PDB entry 6RQH | electron microscopy, 3.70 A resolution | chains M and N of the 20 polymer chains in the assembly

[Chain M]
Name: DNA-directed RNA polymerase I subunit RPA49
From: Saccharomyces cerevisiae
UniProt: Q01080 (RPA49_YEAST); residue numbers follow UniProt; this construct covers 1-415
Sequence (415 residues; each row starts with the number of its first residue):
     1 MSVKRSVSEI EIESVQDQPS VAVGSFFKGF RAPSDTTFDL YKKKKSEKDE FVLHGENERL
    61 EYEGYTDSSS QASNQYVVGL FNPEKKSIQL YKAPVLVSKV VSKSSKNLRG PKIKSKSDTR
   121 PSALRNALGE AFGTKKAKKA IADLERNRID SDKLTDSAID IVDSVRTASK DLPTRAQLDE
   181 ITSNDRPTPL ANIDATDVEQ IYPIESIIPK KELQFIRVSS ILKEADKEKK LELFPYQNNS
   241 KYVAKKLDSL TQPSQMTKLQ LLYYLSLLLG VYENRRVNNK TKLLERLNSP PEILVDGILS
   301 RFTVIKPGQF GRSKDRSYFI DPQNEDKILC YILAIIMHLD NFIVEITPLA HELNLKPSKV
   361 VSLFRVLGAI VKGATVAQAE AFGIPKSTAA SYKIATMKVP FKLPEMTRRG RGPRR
Not modelled in the structure: 1-7, 115-415
UniProt features mapped onto this chain:
  - modified residue (Phosphoserine): Ser-34, Ser-151
  - mutagenesis: Glu-325 to Asp-326 (No effect on DNA binding), Lys-356 (K356A: Loss of DNA binding; when associated with A-358), Ser-358 (S358A: Loss of DNA binding; when associated with A-356), Lys-359 (K359A: Loss of DNA binding), Arg-365 (R365A: Loss of DNA binding), Lys-393 (K393A: Loss of DNA binding)

[Chain N]
Name: DNA-directed RNA polymerase I subunit RPA34
From: Saccharomyces cerevisiae
UniProt: P47006 (RPA34_YEAST); residue numbers follow UniProt; this construct covers 1-233
Sequence (233 residues; numbered 1 to 233; the number before each row is that of its first residue):
     1 MSKLSKDYVS DSDSDDEVIS NEFSIPDGFK KCKHLKNFPL NGDNKKKAKQ QQVWLIKFPS
    61 NVDISKLKSL PVDFESSTTM TIDKHDYKIM DDTDIESSLT QDNLSNMTLL VPSESKESLK
   121 IASTAKDNAP LQFDKVFSVS ETAKIPAIDY SKVRVPRKDV PKVEGLKLEH FATGYDAEDF
   181 HVAEEVKENK KEPKKRSHHD DEEESSEKKK KKKEKREKRE KKDKKDKKKK HRD
Not modelled in the structure: 1-22, 45-48, 95-105, 126-129, 181-233
UniProt features mapped onto this chain:
  - modified residue (Phosphoserine): Ser-10, Ser-12, Ser-14, Ser-60

[Chain M / chain N interface]
Residue-residue contacts (84; chain M residue first):
  Ser-8(M) / Leu-70(N)
  Ser-8(M) / Pro-71(N)
  Ser-8(M) / Val-72(N)  hydrogen bond (backbone-backbone)
  Ser-8(M) / Asp-73(N)  hydrogen bond
  Glu-9(M) / Leu-70(N)
  Glu-9(M) / Val-72(N)
  Ile-10(M) / Phe-137(N)  hydrophobic
  Glu-11(M) / Lys-68(N)
  Ile-12(M) / Leu-70(N)  hydrophobic
  Val-15(M) / Ile-64(N)  hydrophobic
  Val-15(M) / Ser-65(N)
  Pro-19(M) / Cys-32(N)  hydrophobic
  Pro-19(M) / Leu-35(N)
  Ser-20(M) / Leu-35(N)
  Ser-20(M) / Leu-110(N)
  Ser-20(M) / Pro-112(N)
  Ser-20(M) / Glu-117(N)
  Ser-20(M) / Leu-119(N)
  Val-21(M) / Leu-109(N)  hydrophobic
  Val-21(M) / Leu-110(N)
  Val-21(M) / Val-111(N)  hydrophobic
  Ala-22(M) / Thr-108(N)
  Ala-22(M) / Leu-110(N)
  Ala-22(M) / Leu-119(N)
  Val-23(M) / Met-107(N)
  Val-23(M) / Thr-108(N)
  Gly-24(M) / Met-107(N)
  Gly-24(M) / Thr-108(N)  hydrogen bond (backbone-side chain)
  Ser-25(M) / Met-107(N)
  Phe-26(M) / Asn-106(N)
  Phe-26(M) / Thr-108(N)
  Lys-28(M) / Asn-106(N)
  Arg-31(M) / Ala-125(N)  hydrogen bond (side chain-backbone)
  Arg-31(M) / Pro-130(N)
  Thr-37(M) / Ser-118(N)
  Phe-38(M) / Ser-118(N)  hydrogen bond (backbone-backbone)
  Phe-38(M) / Leu-119(N)  hydrophobic
  Asp-39(M) / Glu-117(N)
  Leu-40(M) / Glu-117(N)  hydrogen bond (backbone-side chain)
  Tyr-41(M) / Ser-24(N)
  Tyr-41(M) / Phe-29(N)  hydrophobic
  Tyr-41(M) / Lys-30(N)
  Tyr-41(M) / Lys-31(N)
  Lys-42(M) / Gly-28(N)
  Lys-42(M) / Phe-29(N)
  Lys-42(M) / Lys-30(N)  hydrogen bond (backbone-backbone)
  Lys-43(M) / Gly-28(N)
  Lys-43(M) / Phe-29(N)
  Lys-44(M) / Gly-28(N)
  Lys-44(M) / Lys-30(N)
  His-54(M) / Phe-23(N)
  Ala-72(M) / Asn-61(N)
  Ser-73(M) / Pro-59(N)
  Ser-73(M) / Asn-61(N)  hydrogen bond
  Gln-75(M) / Phe-58(N)  hydrogen bond (backbone-backbone)
  Gln-75(M) / Ser-60(N)
  Gln-75(M) / Ile-64(N)
  Tyr-76(M) / Lys-57(N)  hydrogen bond
  Tyr-76(M) / Phe-58(N)
  Tyr-76(M) / Met-107(N)  hydrophobic
  Val-77(M) / Ile-56(N)
  Val-77(M) / Phe-58(N)  hydrophobic
  Val-78(M) / Val-53(N)  hydrophobic
  Val-78(M) / Leu-109(N)  hydrophobic
  Gly-79(M) / Val-53(N)
  Gly-79(M) / Trp-54(N)  hydrogen bond (backbone-backbone)
  Leu-80(M) / Pro-39(N)
  Leu-80(M) / Leu-40(N)  hydrophobic
  Leu-80(M) / Gln-52(N)
  Phe-81(M) / Gln-51(N)
  Phe-81(M) / Gln-52(N)  hydrogen bond (backbone-backbone)
  Phe-81(M) / Trp-54(N)  hydrophobic
  Asn-82(M) / Gln-51(N)  hydrogen bond
  Pro-83(M) / Gln-50(N)
  Ile-88(M) / Trp-54(N)  hydrophobic
  Ile-88(M) / Ile-56(N)  hydrophobic
  Gln-89(M) / Ile-56(N)
  Leu-90(M) / Phe-58(N)  hydrophobic
  Leu-90(M) / Ile-64(N)  hydrophobic
  Tyr-91(M) / Asn-37(N)  hydrogen bond (side chain-backbone)
  Tyr-91(M) / Phe-38(N)
  Tyr-91(M) / Pro-39(N)
  Lys-92(M) / Ile-64(N)
  Val-95(M) / Met-107(N)  hydrophobic
Interface residues without a listed pair, chain M (44 interface residues in all): Gln-16, Asn-74
Interface residues without a listed pair, chain N (46 interface residues in all): Lys-36, Lys-49, Leu-67

[In short]
Chain M and chain N form an interface of 44 and 46 residues respectively, with 14 hydrogen bonds. Polar pairs
include Ser-8(M)/Asp-73(N), Gly-24(M)/Thr-108(N) and Arg-31(M)/Ala-125(N). From UniProt: 7 mutagenesis sites
on chain M.
Chain M is DNA-directed RNA polymerase I subunit RPA49 and chain N is DNA-directed RNA polymerase I subunit
RPA34, both from Saccharomyces cerevisiae; the structure, RNA Polymerase I Closed Conformation 1 (CC1), was
determined by electron microscopy (same publication as 6RQL, 6RQT, 6RRD, 6RUI, 6RUO and 6RWE).
